PDB entry 7AL2 | X-ray diffraction, 2.70 A resolution | chains A and B

[Chain A]
Protein: Cell division protein SepF
Organism: Methanobrevibacter smithii (strain ATCC 35061 / DSM 861 / OCM 144 / PS)
UniProtKB: A5UK83 (A5UK83_METS3); numbering as in UniProt (aligned over 54-149)
Amino-acid sequence (96 residues; row label = number of the first residue in the row):
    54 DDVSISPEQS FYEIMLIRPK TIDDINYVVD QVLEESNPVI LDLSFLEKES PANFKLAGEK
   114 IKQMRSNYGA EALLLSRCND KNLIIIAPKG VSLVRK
Unresolved in the structure: 54-64

[Chain B]
Protein: Cell division protein FtsZ
UniProtKB: B9AGF7 (B9AGF7_METSM); residues 368-377 here = UniProt positions 368-377
Amino-acid sequence (10 residues; numbered 368 to 377; the number before each row is that of its first residue):
   368 QLDDFIDGIF

[Chain A / chain B interface]
Residue-residue contacts - 31 pairs, chain A then chain B:
  Leu-96(A) with Phe-372(B), hydrophobic
  Glu-100(A) with Gln-368(B)
  Phe-107(A) with Gln-368(B); Asp-370(B)
  Gly-111(A) with Phe-372(B)
  Ile-114(A) with Phe-372(B)
  Lys-115(A) with Asp-371(B), salt bridge; Phe-372(B)
  Arg-118(A) with Phe-372(B), hydrogen bond (side chain-backbone); Ile-373(B); Asp-374(B), salt bridge
  Ala-123(A) with Asp-374(B)
  Glu-124(A) with Asp-374(B)
  Ala-125(A) with Phe-372(B); Ile-373(B); Asp-374(B), hydrogen bond (backbone-backbone); Gly-375(B)
  Leu-126(A) with Gly-375(B)
  Leu-127(A) with Asp-370(B); Ile-373(B), hydrophobic; Gly-375(B), hydrogen bond (backbone-backbone); Ile-376(B); Phe-377(B), hydrogen bond (backbone-backbone)
  Leu-128(A) with Phe-377(B), hydrophobic
  Arg-130(A) with Gln-368(B), hydrogen bond (side chain-backbone); Asp-370(B), salt bridge
  Asn-135(A) with Asp-370(B), hydrogen bond
  Ile-137(A) with Asp-370(B); Phe-372(B), hydrophobic; Ile-373(B), hydrophobic
  Arg-148(A) with Ile-376(B), hydrogen bond (side chain-backbone)
Interface residues without a listed pair, chain A (18 interface residues in all): Pro-104
Interface residues without a listed pair, chain B (10 interface residues in all): Leu-369
Interface features reported in the paper:
  - pairs named by the authors: Lys-115(A)/Asp-371(B) (salt bridge), Arg-118(A)/Asp-374(B) (salt bridge), Arg-130(A)/Asp-370(B) (salt bridge)

[Summary]
Chain A and chain B form an interface of 18 and 10 residues respectively; the contacts include 7 hydrogen
bonds and 3 salt bridges. Among the polar pairs are Lys-115(A)/Asp-371(B), Arg-118(A)/Asp-374(B) and
Arg-130(A)/Asp-370(B). The authors report salt bridges between Lys-115(A) and Asp-371(B), Arg-118(A) and
Asp-374(B) and Arg-130(A) and Asp-370(B).
Here chain A is Cell division protein SepF (Methanobrevibacter smithii (strain ATCC 35061 / DSM 861 / OCM 144
/ PS)) and chain B is Cell division protein FtsZ. Entry 7AL2 (Cell division protein SepF from
Methanobrevibacter smithii in complex with FtsZ-CTD) was determined by X-ray diffraction, deposited together
with 7AL1.
